Entry 8CLE (X-ray diffraction, 3.20 A resolution); this record covers chains E and B of the 6 polymer chains in the assembly.

[Chain E]
Molecule: Stathmin-4
Source organism: synthetic construct
Sequence (120 residues; numbered 6 to 140; 15 numbers in that range are skipped by the numbering (no residue carries them; nothing is unmodelled there); the number before each row is that of its first residue):
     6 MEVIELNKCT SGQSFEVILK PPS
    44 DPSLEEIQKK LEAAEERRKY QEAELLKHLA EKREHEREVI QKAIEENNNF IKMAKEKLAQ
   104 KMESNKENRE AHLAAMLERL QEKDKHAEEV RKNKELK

[Chain B]
Molecule: Tubulin beta-2B chain
Source organism: Bos taurus
UniProtKB: Q6B856 (TBB2B_BOVIN); the author numbering skips numbers that UniProt does not, so the offset changes along the chain: 1-42 = UniProt 1-42; 45-360 = UniProt 43-358; 369-441 = UniProt 359-431
Sequence (431 residues; each row starts with the number of its first residue; note: 10 numbers in that range are skipped by the numbering (no residue carries them; nothing is unmodelled there)):
     1 MREIVHIQAG QCGNQIGAKF WEVISDEHGI DPTGSYHGDS DL
    45 QLERINVYYN EATGNKYVPR AILVDLEPGT MDSVRSGPFG QIFRPDNFVF GQSGAGNNWA
   105 KGHYTEGAEL VDSVLDVVRK ESESCDCLQG FQLTHSLGGG TGSGMGTLLI SKIREEYPDR
   165 IMNTFSVMPS PKVSDTVVEP YNATLSVHQL VENTDETYCI DNEALYDICF RTLKLTTPTY
   225 GDLNHLVSAT MSGVTTCLRF PGQLNADLRK LAVNMVPFPR LHFFMPGFAP LTSRGSQQYR
   285 ALTVPELTQQ MFDSKNMMAA CDPRHGRYLT VAAIFRGRMS MKEVDEQMLN VQNKNSSYFV
   345 EWIPNNVKTA VCDIPP
   369 RGLKMSATFI GNSTAIQELF KRISEQFTAM FRRKAFLHWY TGEGMDEMEF TEAESNMNDL
   429 VSEYQQYQDA TAD
Not modelled in the structure: 439-441
Swiss-Prot annotation at these positions:
  - motif: Met-1 to Ile-4 (MREI motif)
  - binding site (GTP): Gln-11, Glu-71, Ser-140, Gly-144, Thr-145, Gly-146, Asn-206, Asn-228
  - binding site (Mg(2+)): Glu-71
  - modified residue: Ser-40 (Phosphoserine), Thr-57 (Phosphothreonine), Lys-60 (N6-acetyllysine), Ser-174 (Phosphoserine), Thr-287 (Phosphothreonine), Thr-292 (Phosphothreonine), Arg-320 (Omega-N-methylarginine)
  - cross-link (Glycyl lysine isopeptide (Lys-Gly)): Lys-60 (interchain with G-Cter in ubiquitin), Lys-326 (interchain with G-Cter in ubiquitin)
Small-molecule neighbours:
  - GDP (guanosine-5'-diphosphate): Gly-10, Gln-11, Cys-12, Gln-15, Ile-16, Asn-101, Ser-140, Gly-143, Gly-144, Thr-145, Gly-146, Ser-147, Val-171, Pro-173, Val-177, Ser-178, Glu-183, Asn-206, Leu-209, Tyr-224, Leu-227, Asn-228
  - vinblastine (VLB; (2alpha,2'beta,3beta,4alpha,5beta)-vincaleukoblastine): Pro-175, Lys-176, Val-177, Ser-178, Asp-179, Tyr-210, Thr-220, Thr-221, Pro-222, Thr-223, Tyr-224, Leu-227

[How chain E and chain B interact]
Contacting residue pairs (22; chain E residue first):
  Glu-65(E) with Pro-162(B)
  Leu-68(E) with Arg-158(B)
  Leu-69(E) with Glu-159(B)
  Leu-72(E) with Ser-155(B); Glu-159(B)
  Arg-76(E) with Ser-155(B), hydrogen bond (side chain-backbone); Lys-156(B); Glu-159(B), salt bridge
  His-78(E) with Tyr-108(B), hydrogen bond; Glu-417(B), salt bridge
  Glu-79(E) with Tyr-108(B); Leu-152(B); Lys-156(B), salt bridge
  Val-82(E) with Tyr-108(B), hydrophobic; Glu-411(B); Gly-412(B)
  Ile-83(E) with Tyr-108(B)
  Lys-85(E) with Gly-412(B); Asp-414(B), salt bridge
  Ala-86(E) with Glu-411(B); Gly-412(B)
  Glu-89(E) with Thr-409(B)
Interface residues without a listed pair, chain E (14 interface residues in all): His-71, Ala-73
Interface residues without a listed pair, chain B (18 interface residues in all): His-107, Thr-109, Glu-196, Asn-197, Gly-410, Met-413

[Summary]
14 residues of chain E and 18 residues of chain B are in contact, with 2 hydrogen bonds and 4 salt bridges.
Polar pairs include Arg-76(E)/Glu-159(B), His-78(E)/Glu-417(B) and Glu-79(E)/Lys-156(B). Bound to chain B:
vinblastine and GDP.
Chain E is Stathmin-4 (synthetic construct) and chain B is Tubulin beta-2B chain (Bos taurus); the structure,
Vinblastine bound to tubulin (T2R-TTL) complex, was determined by X-ray diffraction (same publication as 8CL9,
8CLB, 8CLC, 8CLD, 8CLF, 8CLG and 8CLH).
